Entry 1BHX (X-ray diffraction, 2.30 A resolution); this record covers chains A and B of the 4 polymer chains in the assembly.

[Chain A]
Protein: Alpha thrombin
From: Homo sapiens
Notes: EC 3.4.21.5
UniProt: P00734 (THRB_HUMAN); aligned to UniProt positions 331-344 over residues 1-14 (the alignment contains insertions or deletions, so no single offset holds)
Chain sequence (30 residues; numbered 1 to 14 plus 16 insertion-coded residues; the number before each row is that of its first residue; a row labelled like 14A-14K holds insertion residues (14A, then the next letters in order)):
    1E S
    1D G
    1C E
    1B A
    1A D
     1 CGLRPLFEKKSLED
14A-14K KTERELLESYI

[Chain B]
Protein: Alpha thrombin
From: Homo sapiens
Notes: EC 3.4.21.5
UniProt: P00734 (THRB_HUMAN); the construct lacks a stretch of the UniProt sequence, so the offset changes along the chain: 16-36 = UniProt 364-384; 37-60 = UniProt 386-409; 61-77 = UniProt 419-435; 78-97 = UniProt 437-456; 2 more segments
Chain sequence (147 residues; row label = number of the first residue in the row; a row labelled like 60A-60I holds insertion residues (60A, then the next letters in order)):
    16 IVEGSDAEIGMSPWQVMLFRK
   36A S
    37 PQELLCGASLISDRWVLTAAHCLL
60A-60I YPPWDKNFT
    61 ENDLLVRIGKHSRTRYE
   77A R
    78 NIEKISMLEKIYIHPRYNWR
   97A E
    98 NLDRDIALMKLKKPVAFSDYIHPVCLPDRETA
129A-129C ASL
   130 LQAGYKGRVTGWGNLKET
Cystine bridges: Cys42-Cys58
Small-molecule neighbours: R56 (5-oxo-6-phenylmethanesulfonylamino-hexahydro-thiazolo[3,2-a]pyridine-3-carboxylic acid (3-guanidino-propyl)-amide): His57, Tyr60A, Trp60D, Glu97A, Asn98, Leu99

[Chain A / chain B interface]
Pairs across the interface - 43 pairs, chain A then chain B:
  Cys1(A) - Pro120(B)
  Cys1(A) - Val121(B)
  Cys1(A) - Cys122(B)  disulfide
  Asp1A(A) - His119(B)  hydrogen bond (backbone-side chain)
  Glu1C(A) - Ser48(B)
  Glu1C(A) - Phe114(B)
  Glu1C(A) - Pro120(B)
  Gly1D(A) - Cys122(B)
  Gly1D(A) - Leu123(B)
  Ser1E(A) - Cys122(B)
  Ser1E(A) - Leu123(B)  hydrogen bond (backbone-backbone)
  Ser1E(A) - Asp125(B)  hydrogen bond (backbone-side chain)
  Gly2(A) - Pro120(B)  hydrogen bond (backbone-backbone)
  Gly2(A) - Cys122(B)
  Leu3(A) - His119(B)  hydrogen bond (backbone-side chain)
  Arg4(A) - Gly25(B)
  Arg4(A) - Met26(B)  hydrogen bond (side chain-backbone)
  Arg4(A) - Pro28(B)
  Arg4(A) - Trp29(B)
  Arg4(A) - Arg137(B)
  Pro5(A) - Ser115(B)
  Pro5(A) - Asp116(B)
  Pro5(A) - His119(B)
  Leu6(A) - Asp116(B)
  Phe7(A) - Glu23(B)
  Phe7(A) - Ile24(B)
  Phe7(A) - Gly25(B)
  Phe7(A) - Met26(B)
  Lys9(A) - His119(B)
  Asp14(A) - Glu23(B)
  Asp14(A) - Met26(B)
  Asp14(A) - Arg137(B)  salt bridge
  Lys14A(A) - Glu23(B)  hydrogen bond (backbone-side chain)
  Thr14B(A) - Arg137(B)  hydrogen bond
  Glu14C(A) - Arg137(B)
  Glu14E(A) - Lys135(B)  salt bridge
  Leu14F(A) - Lys135(B)
  Ser14I(A) - Gly133(B)
  Ser14I(A) - Tyr134(B)
  Ser14I(A) - Lys135(B)  hydrogen bond (side chain-backbone)
  Tyr14J(A) - Tyr134(B)  hydrophobic
  Tyr14J(A) - Lys135(B)  hydrogen bond (side chain-backbone)
  Ile14K(A) - Tyr134(B)
Also at the interface, not in a pair above, chain B (26 interface residues in all): Ile47, Asp49, Tyr117, Pro124, Leu129C, Gly136
Inter-chain disulfides: Cys1(A)-Cys122(B)

[Overview]
Chain A and chain B form an interface of 21 and 26 residues respectively, with 1 disulfide bond, 10 hydrogen
bonds and 2 salt bridges. Polar contacts include Glu14E(A)-Lys135(B), Asp14(A)-Arg137(B) and
Asp1A(A)-His119(B). Ligands of chain B: compound R56.
Chain A is Alpha thrombin and chain B is Alpha thrombin, both from Homo sapiens; the structure, X-ray
structure of the complex of human alpha thrombin with the inhibitor sdz 229-357, was determined by X-ray
diffraction.
